PDB entry 7CCV | X-ray diffraction, 1.75 A resolution | chain A

== Chain A ==
Molecule: Death-associated protein kinase 1
From: Homo sapiens
Notes: EC 2.7.11.1
UniProt: P53355 (DAPK1_HUMAN); residues 1-285 here = UniProt positions 1-285
Amino-acid sequence (293 residues; numbered 1 to 293; the number before each row is that of its first residue):
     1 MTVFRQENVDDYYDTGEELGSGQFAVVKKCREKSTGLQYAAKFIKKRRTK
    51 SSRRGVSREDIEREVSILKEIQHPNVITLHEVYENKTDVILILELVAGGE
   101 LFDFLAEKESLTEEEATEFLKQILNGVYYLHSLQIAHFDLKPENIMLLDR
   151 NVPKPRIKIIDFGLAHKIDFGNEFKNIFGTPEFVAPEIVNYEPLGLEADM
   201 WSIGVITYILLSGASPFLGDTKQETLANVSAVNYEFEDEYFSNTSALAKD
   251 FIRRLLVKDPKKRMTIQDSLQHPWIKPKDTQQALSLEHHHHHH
Not modelled in the structure: 1, 108-109, 278-293
Sequence notes: expression tag (286-293)
Curated features (UniProtKB/Swiss-Prot):
  - active site: Asp139 (Proton acceptor)
  - binding site (ATP): Leu19 to Val27, Lys42, Glu94 to Val96, Glu100, Asp161
  - mutagenesis: Lys42 (K42A: Loss of activity, apoptotic function and of autophosphorylation)
Small-molecule neighbours: piceatannol (PIT): Leu19, Val27, Ala40, Lys42, Glu64, Leu68, Ile77, Leu91, Leu93, Glu94, Leu95, Val96, Met146, Ile160, Asp161, Phe162, Gly163
What the authors report for this chain:
  - binding site for piceatannol: Lys42, Glu64
  - catalytic residues: Lys42, Glu64 (citing earlier work)

== Summary ==
Ligands of chain A: piceatannol. UniProt lists active-site residue Asp139, 15 ATP-binding residues and one
mutagenesis site. The paper reports catalytic residues Lys42 and Glu64; a binding site for piceatannol at
Lys42 and Glu64.
Chain A is Death-associated protein kinase 1 (Homo sapiens); the structure, Crystal structure of
death-associated protein kinase 1 in complex with piceatannol, was determined by X-ray diffraction together
with 7CCU and 7CCW from the same study.
